PDB entry 8REB | electron microscopy, 3.40 A resolution | chains N and C of the 9 polymer chains in the assembly

[Chain N]
Molecule: 43-nt DNA strand
Source organism: Escherichia coli K-12
Sequence (43 nucleotides; row label = number of the first residue in the row; note: 9 numbers in that range are skipped by the numbering (no residue carries them; nothing is unmodelled there); numbers below 1 keep their minus sign (DG-29 is residue -29)):
   -29 GCTGGCACGA CTTTTGCACT CG
     2 TATATCATGC TGTTGCACAT T

[Chain C]
Protein: DNA-directed RNA polymerase subunit beta
Source organism: Escherichia coli K-12
UniProtKB: P0A8V2 (RPOB_ECOLI); residue numbers follow UniProt; this construct covers 1-1341
Chain sequence (1341 residues; numbered 1 to 1341; the number before each row is that of its first residue):
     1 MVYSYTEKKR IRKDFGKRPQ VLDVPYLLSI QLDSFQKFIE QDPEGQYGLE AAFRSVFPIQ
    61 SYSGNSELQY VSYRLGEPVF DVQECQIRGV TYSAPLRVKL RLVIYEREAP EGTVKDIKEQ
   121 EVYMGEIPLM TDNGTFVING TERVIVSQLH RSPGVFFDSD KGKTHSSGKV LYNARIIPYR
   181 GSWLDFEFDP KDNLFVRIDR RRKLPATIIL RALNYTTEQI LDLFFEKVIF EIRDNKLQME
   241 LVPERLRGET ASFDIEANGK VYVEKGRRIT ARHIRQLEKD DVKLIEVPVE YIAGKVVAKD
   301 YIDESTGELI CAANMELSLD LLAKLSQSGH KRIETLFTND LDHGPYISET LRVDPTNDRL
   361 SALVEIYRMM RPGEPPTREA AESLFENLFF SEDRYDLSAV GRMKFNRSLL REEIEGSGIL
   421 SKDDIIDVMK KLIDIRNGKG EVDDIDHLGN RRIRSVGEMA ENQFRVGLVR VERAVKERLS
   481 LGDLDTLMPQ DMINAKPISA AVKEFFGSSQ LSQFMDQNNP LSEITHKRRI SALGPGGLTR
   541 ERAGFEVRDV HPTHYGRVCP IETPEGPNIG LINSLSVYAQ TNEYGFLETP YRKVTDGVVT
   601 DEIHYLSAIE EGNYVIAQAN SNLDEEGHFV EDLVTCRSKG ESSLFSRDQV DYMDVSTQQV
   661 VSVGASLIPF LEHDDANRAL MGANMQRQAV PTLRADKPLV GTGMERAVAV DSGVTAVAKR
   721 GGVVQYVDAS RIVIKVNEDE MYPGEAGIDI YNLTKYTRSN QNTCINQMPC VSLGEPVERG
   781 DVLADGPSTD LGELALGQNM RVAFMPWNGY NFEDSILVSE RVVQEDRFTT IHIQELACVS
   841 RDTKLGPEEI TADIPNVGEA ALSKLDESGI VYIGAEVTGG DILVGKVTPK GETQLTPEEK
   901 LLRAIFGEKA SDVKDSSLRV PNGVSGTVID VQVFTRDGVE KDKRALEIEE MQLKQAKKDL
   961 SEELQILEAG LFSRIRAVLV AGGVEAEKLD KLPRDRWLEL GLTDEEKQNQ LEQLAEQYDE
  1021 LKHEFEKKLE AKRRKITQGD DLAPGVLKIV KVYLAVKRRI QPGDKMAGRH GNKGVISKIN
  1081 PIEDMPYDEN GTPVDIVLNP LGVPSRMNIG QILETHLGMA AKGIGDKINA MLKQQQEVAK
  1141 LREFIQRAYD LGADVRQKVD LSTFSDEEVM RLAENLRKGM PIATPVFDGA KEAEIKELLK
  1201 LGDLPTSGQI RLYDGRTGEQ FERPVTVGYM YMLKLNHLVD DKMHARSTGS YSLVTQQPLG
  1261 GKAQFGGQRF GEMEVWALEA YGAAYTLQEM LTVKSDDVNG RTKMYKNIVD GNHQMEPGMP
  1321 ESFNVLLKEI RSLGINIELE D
UniProt features mapped onto this chain:
  - modified residue (N6-acetyllysine): Lys1022, Lys1200
  - mutagenesis: Ile561 (I561S: Resistant to antibiotics salinamide A and B), Ile569 (I569S: Resistant to antibiotics salinamide A and B), Ala665 (A665E: Resistant to antibiotics salinamide A and B), Asp675 (D675A/G: Resistant to antibiotics salinamide A and B), Asn677 (N677H/K: Resistant to antibiotics salinamide A and B), Leu680 (L680M: Resistant to antibiotics salinamide A and B), Glu813 (E813K: Disrupts the enzyme's active center)

[Chain N / chain C interface]
Pairs across the interface (10):
  DT4(N) with Gly181(C), base contact; Trp183(C), stacking on the base; Asp199(C), base contact; Arg200(C), base contact
  DA5(N) with Arg151(C), base contact; Arg200(C), salt bridge to the phosphate; Gly537(C), hydrogen bond to the base; Arg542(C), base contact
  DT6(N) with Glu541(C), base contact; Arg542(C), salt bridge to the phosphate
Also at the interface, not in a pair above, chain N (5 interface residues in all): DT2, DA3
Also at the interface, not in a pair above, chain C (12 interface residues in all): Ser182, Arg470, Gly536, Leu538

[Summary]
The interface between chain N and chain C involves 5 residues on one side and 12 on the other; the contacts
include 1 hydrogen bond, 2 salt bridges and 1 aromatic stacking contact. Polar contacts include
DA5(N)-Gly537(C), DA5(N)-Arg200(C) and DT6(N)-Arg542(C).
Chain N is a 43-nt DNA strand and chain C is DNA-directed RNA polymerase subunit beta, both from Escherichia
coli K-12; the structure, Cryo-EM structure of bacterial RNA polymerase-sigma54 initial transcribing complex -
6nt complex, was determined by electron microscopy together with 8RE4, 8REA, 8REC, 8RED and 8REE from the same
study.
